6PMI - chains C and F of the 9 polymer chains in the assembly; structure by electron microscopy, 3.86 A resolution.

Chain C:
Name: DNA-directed RNA polymerase subunit beta
Organism: Escherichia coli O45:K1 (strain S88 / ExPEC)
Notes: EC 2.7.7.6
UniProt: B7MIX3 (RPOB_ECO45); residues 1-1342 here = UniProt positions 1-1342
Amino-acid sequence (1342 residues; row label = number of the first residue in the row):
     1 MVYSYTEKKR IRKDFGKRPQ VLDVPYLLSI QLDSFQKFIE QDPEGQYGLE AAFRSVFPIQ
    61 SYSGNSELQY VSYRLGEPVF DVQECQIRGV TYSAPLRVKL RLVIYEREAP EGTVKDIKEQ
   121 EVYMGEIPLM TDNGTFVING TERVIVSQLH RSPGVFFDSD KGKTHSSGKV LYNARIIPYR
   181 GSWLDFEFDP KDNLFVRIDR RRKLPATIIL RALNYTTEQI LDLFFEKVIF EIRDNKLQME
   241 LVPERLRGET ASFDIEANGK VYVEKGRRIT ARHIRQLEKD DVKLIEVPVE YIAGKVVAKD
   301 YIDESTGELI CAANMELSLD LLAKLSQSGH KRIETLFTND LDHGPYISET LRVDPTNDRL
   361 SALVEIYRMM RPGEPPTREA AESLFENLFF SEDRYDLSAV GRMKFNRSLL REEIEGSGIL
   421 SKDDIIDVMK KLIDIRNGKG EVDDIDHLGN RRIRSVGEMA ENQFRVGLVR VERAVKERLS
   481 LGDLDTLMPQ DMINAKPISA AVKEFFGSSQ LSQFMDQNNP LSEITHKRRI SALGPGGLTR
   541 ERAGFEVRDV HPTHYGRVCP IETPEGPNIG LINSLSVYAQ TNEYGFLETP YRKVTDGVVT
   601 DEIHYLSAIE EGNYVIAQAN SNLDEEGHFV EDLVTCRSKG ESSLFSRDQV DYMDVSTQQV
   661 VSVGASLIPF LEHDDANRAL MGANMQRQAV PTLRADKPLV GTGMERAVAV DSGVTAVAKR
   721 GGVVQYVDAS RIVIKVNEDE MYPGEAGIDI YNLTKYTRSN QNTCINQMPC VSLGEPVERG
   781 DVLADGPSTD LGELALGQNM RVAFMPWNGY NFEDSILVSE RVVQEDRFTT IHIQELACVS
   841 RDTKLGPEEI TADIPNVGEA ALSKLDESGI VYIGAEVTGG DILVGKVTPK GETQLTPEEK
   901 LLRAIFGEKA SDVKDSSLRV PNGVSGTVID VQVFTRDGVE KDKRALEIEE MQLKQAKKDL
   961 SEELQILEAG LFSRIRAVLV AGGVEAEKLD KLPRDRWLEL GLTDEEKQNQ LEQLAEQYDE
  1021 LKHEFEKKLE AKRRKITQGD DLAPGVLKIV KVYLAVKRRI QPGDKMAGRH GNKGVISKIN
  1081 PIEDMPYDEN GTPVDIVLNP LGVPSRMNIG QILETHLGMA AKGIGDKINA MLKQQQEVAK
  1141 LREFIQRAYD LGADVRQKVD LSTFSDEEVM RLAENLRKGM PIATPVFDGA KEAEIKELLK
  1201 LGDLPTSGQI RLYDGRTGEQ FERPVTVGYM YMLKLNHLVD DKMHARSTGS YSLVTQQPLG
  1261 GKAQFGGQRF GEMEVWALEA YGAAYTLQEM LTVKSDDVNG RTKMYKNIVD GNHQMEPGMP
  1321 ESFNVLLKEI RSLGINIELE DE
Unresolved in the structure: 1-2
UniProt features mapped onto this chain:
  - modified residue (N6-acetyllysine): Lys1022, Lys1200
From the paper describing this entry:
  - binding site for Synthetic template strand DNA: Arg470, Asn494, Lys496

Chain F:
Name: RNA polymerase sigma factor FliA
Organism: Escherichia coli (strain K12)
UniProt: P0AEM6 (FLIA_ECOLI); residue numbers follow UniProt; this construct covers 1-239
Amino-acid sequence (247 residues; row label = number of the first residue in the row):
     1 MNSLYTAEGV MDKHSLWQRY VPLVRHEALR LQVRLPASVE LDDLLQAGGI GLLNAVERYD
    61 ALQGTAFTTY AVQRIRGAML DELRSRDWVP RSVRRNAREV AQAIGQLEQE LGRNATETEV
   121 AERLGIDIAD YRQMLLDTNN SQLFSYDEWR EEHGDSIELV TDDHQRENPL QQLLDSNLRQ
   181 RVMEAIETLP EREKLVLTLY YQEELNLKEI GAVLEVGESR VSQLHSQAIK RLRTKLGKLL
   241 EHHHHHH
Unresolved in the structure: 1, 241-247
Differences from the reference sequence: expression tag (240-247)
UniProt features mapped onto this chain:
  - DNA-binding region: Leu207 to Ser226 (H-T-H motif)
  - motif: Asp43 to Gln46 (Interaction with polymerase core subunit RpoC)
  - mutagenesis: Gln73 (Q73A: No change in activity), Arg74 (R74A/W: Decrease in activity), Ala78 (A78E: Decrease in activity), Asp81 (D81A: Loss of activity), Arg84 (R84A: Loss of activity), Arg91 (R91A: Loss of activity), Ser92 (S92A: No change in activity), Arg94 (R94A: Decrease in activity), Arg95 (R95A: No change in activity), Asn96 (N96A: No change in activity), Arg98 (R98A: Strong decrease in activity)
From the paper describing this entry:
  - binding site for Synthetic template strand DNA: Arg34, Arg84, Arg94, Arg95, Arg98, Lys208
  - binding site for Synthetic nontemplate strand DNA: His26, Arg58, Gln63, Thr69, Gln73, Arg74, Arg220
  - mutagenesis - K208A/R220A: decreased catalytic activity

How chain C and chain F interact:
Pairs across the interface (29; chain C residue first):
  Gln120(C) - Gln109(F)
  Tyr123(C) - Glu108(F)
  Tyr123(C) - Gly112(F)
  Arg473(C) - Val33(F)
  Gln490(C) - Gln109(F)
  Gly507(C) - Arg150(F)  hydrogen bond (backbone-side chain)
  Ser508(C) - Arg150(F)  hydrogen bond (backbone-side chain)
  Ser509(C) - Arg150(F)
  Thr896(C) - Glu204(F)  hydrogen bond
  Pro897(C) - Tyr200(F)
  Pro897(C) - Tyr201(F)  hydrophobic
  Glu898(C) - Asp175(F)
  Glu898(C) - Arg179(F)  salt bridge
  Glu898(C) - Glu204(F)
  Lys900(C) - Tyr200(F)
  Leu901(C) - Tyr201(F)  hydrophobic
  Leu902(C) - Leu178(F)  hydrophobic
  Leu902(C) - Leu239(F)  hydrophobic
  Ala904(C) - Ile229(F)
  Ile905(C) - Leu232(F)
  Phe906(C) - Gly237(F)
  Phe906(C) - Leu240(F)  hydrophobic
  Arg936(C) - Arg132(F)
  Asp937(C) - Glu117(F)
  Val939(C) - Arg132(F)
  Pro1044(C) - Leu135(F)
  Pro1044(C) - Leu136(F)
  Pro1044(C) - Asn140(F)
  Leu1253(C) - Asp163(F)
Interface residues without a listed pair, chain C (28 interface residues in all): Glu126, Glu477, Asp491, Asn856, Leu1047, Gly1260, Gln1264
Interface residues without a listed pair, chain F (27 interface residues in all): Arg30, Asn114, Leu159, Val182, Lys238

Overview:
The interface between chain C and chain F involves 28 residues on one side and 27 on the other, with 3
hydrogen bonds and 1 salt bridge. Among the polar pairs are Glu898(C)-Arg179(F), Gly507(C)-Arg150(F) and
Ser508(C)-Arg150(F). From the paper: a binding site for Synthetic template strand DNA at Arg470(C), Asn494(C)
and Arg34(F) among others; K208A/R220A of chain F reduce catalytic activity.
Here chain C is DNA-directed RNA polymerase subunit beta (Escherichia coli O45:K1 (strain S88 / ExPEC)) and
chain F is RNA polymerase sigma factor FliA (Escherichia coli (strain K12)). Entry 6PMI (Sigm28-transcription
initiation complex with specific promoter at the state 1) was determined by electron microscopy (same
publication as 6PMJ).
